PDB entry 2YU9 | X-ray diffraction, 3.40 A resolution | chains B and C of the 13 polymer chains in the assembly

[Chain B]
Protein: DNA-directed RNA polymerase II 140 kDa polypeptide
Organism: Saccharomyces cerevisiae
Notes: EC 2.7.7.6
Reference sequence: P08518 (RPB2_YEAST); residue numbers follow UniProt; this construct covers 1-1224
Sequence (1224 residues; each row starts with the number of its first residue):
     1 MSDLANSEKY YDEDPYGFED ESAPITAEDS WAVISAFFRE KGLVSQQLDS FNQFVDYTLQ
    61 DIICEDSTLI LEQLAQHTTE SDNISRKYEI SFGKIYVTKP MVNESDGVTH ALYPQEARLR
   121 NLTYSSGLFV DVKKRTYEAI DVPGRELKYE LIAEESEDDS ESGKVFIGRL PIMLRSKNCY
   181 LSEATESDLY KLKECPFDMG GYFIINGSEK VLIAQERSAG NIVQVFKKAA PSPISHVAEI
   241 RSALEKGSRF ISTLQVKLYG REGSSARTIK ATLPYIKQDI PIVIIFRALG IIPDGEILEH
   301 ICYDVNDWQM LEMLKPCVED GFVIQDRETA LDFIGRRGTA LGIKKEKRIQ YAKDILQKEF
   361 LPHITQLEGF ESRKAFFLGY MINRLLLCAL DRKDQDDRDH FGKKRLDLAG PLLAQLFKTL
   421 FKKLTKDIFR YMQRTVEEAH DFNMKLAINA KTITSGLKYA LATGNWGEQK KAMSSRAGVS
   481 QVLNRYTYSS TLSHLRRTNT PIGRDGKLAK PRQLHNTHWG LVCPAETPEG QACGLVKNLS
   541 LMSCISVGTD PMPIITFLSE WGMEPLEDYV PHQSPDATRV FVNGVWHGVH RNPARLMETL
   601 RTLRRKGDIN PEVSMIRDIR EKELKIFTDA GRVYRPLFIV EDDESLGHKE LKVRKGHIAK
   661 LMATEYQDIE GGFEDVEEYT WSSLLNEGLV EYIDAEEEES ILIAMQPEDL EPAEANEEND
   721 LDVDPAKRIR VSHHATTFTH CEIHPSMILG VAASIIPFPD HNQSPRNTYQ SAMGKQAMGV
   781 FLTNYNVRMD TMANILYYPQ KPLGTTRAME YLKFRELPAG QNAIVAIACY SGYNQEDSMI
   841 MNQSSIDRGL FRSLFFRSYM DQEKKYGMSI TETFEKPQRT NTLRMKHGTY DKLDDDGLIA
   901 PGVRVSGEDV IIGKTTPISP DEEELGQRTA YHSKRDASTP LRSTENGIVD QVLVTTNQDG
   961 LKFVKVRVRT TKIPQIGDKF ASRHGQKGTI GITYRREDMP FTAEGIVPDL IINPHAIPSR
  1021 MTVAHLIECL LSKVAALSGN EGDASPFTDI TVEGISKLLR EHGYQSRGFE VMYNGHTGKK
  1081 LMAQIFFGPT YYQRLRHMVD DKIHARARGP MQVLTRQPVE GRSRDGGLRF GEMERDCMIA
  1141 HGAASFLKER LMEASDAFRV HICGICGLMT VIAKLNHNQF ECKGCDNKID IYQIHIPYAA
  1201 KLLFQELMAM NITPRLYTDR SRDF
Unresolved in the structure: 1-19, 71-88, 142-163, 438-445, 503-508, 669-677, 714-721, 920-932
Metal / ion sites: Zn2+: Cys1163, Cys1166, Cys1182, Cys1185
Small-molecule neighbours: UTP: Arg766, Tyr769, Glu836, Asp837, Lys987, Ser1019, Arg1020

[Chain C]
Protein: DNA-directed RNA polymerase II 45 kDa polypeptide
Organism: Saccharomyces cerevisiae
Notes: EC 2.7.7.6
Reference sequence: P16370 (RPB3_YEAST); residues 1-318 here = UniProt positions 1-318
Sequence (318 residues; numbered 1 to 318; the number before each row is that of its first residue):
     1 MSEEGPQVKI REASKDNVDF ILSNVDLAMA NSLRRVMIAE IPTLAIDSVE VETNTTVLAD
    61 EFIAHRLGLI PLQSMDIEQL EYSRDCFCED HCDKCSVVLT LQAFGESEST TNVYSKDLVI
   121 VSNLMGRNIG HPIIQDKEGN GVLICKLRKG QELKLTCVAK KGIAKEHAKW GPAAAIEFEY
   181 DPWNKLKHTD YWYEQDSAKE WPQSKNCEYE DPPNEGDPFD YKAQADTFYM NVESVGSIPV
   241 DQVVVRGIDT LQKKVASILL ALTQMDQDKV NFASGDNNTA SNMLGSNEDV MMTGAEQDPY
   301 SNASQMGNTG SGGYDNAW
Unresolved in the structure: 1-2, 269-318
Metal / ion sites: Zn2+: Cys86, Cys88, Cys92, Cys95

[Interface between chain B and chain C]
Residue-residue contacts - 70 pairs, chain B then chain C:
  Tyr797(B) with Glu61(C); Phe62(C), hydrophobic
  Tyr798(B) with Phe62(C), hydrophobic; Arg66(C), hydrogen bond
  Asp847(B) with His65(C); His167(C), salt bridge; Ala168(C)
  Arg848(B) with His65(C); Leu69(C); Ala168(C)
  Arg852(B) with His65(C), hydrogen bond
  Arg969(B) with Asp60(C), salt bridge; Glu61(C), salt bridge
  Thr970(B) with Glu61(C)
  Thr971(B) with Glu61(C), hydrogen bond (backbone-side chain)
  Arg995(B) with Lys165(C)
  Arg996(B) with Ile38(C); Ala173(C); Ala174(C), hydrogen bond (side chain-backbone)
  Glu997(B) with Arg35(C), hydrogen bond (backbone-side chain); Ala39(C)
  Asp998(B) with Arg35(C), salt bridge
  Phe1001(B) with Arg34(C); Phe178(C), hydrophobic
  Ala1003(B) with Glu177(C); Phe178(C), hydrogen bond (backbone-backbone)
  Glu1004(B) with Glu177(C)
  Gly1005(B) with Ala175(C); Ile176(C)
  Arg1060(B) with Lys199(C); Glu200(C); Pro202(C)
  Gly1063(B) with Pro202(C)
  Gln1065(B) with Trp192(C); Glu200(C); Trp201(C)
  Arg1067(B) with Glu194(C), salt bridge
  Phe1069(B) with Trp192(C), hydrophobic; Trp201(C), hydrophobic
  Val1071(B) with Trp201(C), hydrophobic
  Tyr1073(B) with Phe178(C); Glu179(C); Tyr180(C), hydrophobic
  Gly1075(B) with Asn31(C); Arg34(C); Arg35(C), hydrogen bond (backbone-side chain)
  His1076(B) with Asn31(C), hydrogen bond (backbone-side chain)
  Thr1077(B) with Leu27(C); Asn31(C), hydrogen bond (backbone-side chain)
  Gly1078(B) with Leu27(C); Asn31(C); Phe178(C); Tyr180(C)
  Lys1079(B) with Leu27(C); Tyr180(C)
  Lys1080(B) with Tyr180(C), hydrogen bond (backbone-side chain); Asp181(C), salt bridge; Asn184(C); His188(C); Thr189(C)
  Leu1081(B) with Thr189(C)
  Met1082(B) with Lys187(C); His188(C); Thr189(C); Asp190(C)
  Gln1084(B) with Thr189(C); Asp190(C), hydrogen bond (side chain-backbone); Tyr191(C); Trp192(C), hydrogen bond (side chain-backbone); Trp201(C)
Interface residues without a listed pair, chain B (39 interface residues in all): Tyr785, Ser844, Gly849, Leu854, Met999, Ser1066, Ala1083
Interface residues without a listed pair, chain C (41 interface residues in all): Glu40, Val57, Ala59, Ala164, Glu166

[Overview]
The interface between chain B and chain C involves 39 residues on one side and 41 on the other, with 12
hydrogen bonds and 6 salt bridges. Polar contacts include Asp847(B)-His167(C), Arg969(B)-Asp60(C) and
Arg969(B)-Glu61(C). Chain B binds UTP.
Chain B is DNA-directed RNA polymerase II 140 kDa polypeptide and chain C is DNA-directed RNA polymerase II 45
kDa polypeptide, both from Saccharomyces cerevisiae; the structure, RNA polymerase II elongation complex in
150 mm MG+2 with UTP, was determined by X-ray diffraction together with 2E2H, 2E2I, 2E2J, 2NVQ, 2NVT, 2NVX,
2NVY and 2NVZ from the same study.
